8IK0 - chains D and G of the 8 polymer chains in the assembly; structure by electron microscopy, 3.30 A resolution.

[Chain D (and G)]
Protein: Stimulator of interferon genes protein, Immune protein Tsi3
Source organism: Gallus gallus
Notes: chain G of this document is another copy of the same molecule, construct and numbering; everything in this record applies to it too
Reference sequence: chimeric construct of E1C7U0, Q9HYC4: residues 1-342 from E1C7U0 (STING_CHICK) positions 1-342 (same numbers); residues 357-480 from Q9HYC4 positions 22-145 (UniProt number = residue number - 335)
Chain sequence (490 residues; numbered 1 to 490; the number before each row is that of its first residue):
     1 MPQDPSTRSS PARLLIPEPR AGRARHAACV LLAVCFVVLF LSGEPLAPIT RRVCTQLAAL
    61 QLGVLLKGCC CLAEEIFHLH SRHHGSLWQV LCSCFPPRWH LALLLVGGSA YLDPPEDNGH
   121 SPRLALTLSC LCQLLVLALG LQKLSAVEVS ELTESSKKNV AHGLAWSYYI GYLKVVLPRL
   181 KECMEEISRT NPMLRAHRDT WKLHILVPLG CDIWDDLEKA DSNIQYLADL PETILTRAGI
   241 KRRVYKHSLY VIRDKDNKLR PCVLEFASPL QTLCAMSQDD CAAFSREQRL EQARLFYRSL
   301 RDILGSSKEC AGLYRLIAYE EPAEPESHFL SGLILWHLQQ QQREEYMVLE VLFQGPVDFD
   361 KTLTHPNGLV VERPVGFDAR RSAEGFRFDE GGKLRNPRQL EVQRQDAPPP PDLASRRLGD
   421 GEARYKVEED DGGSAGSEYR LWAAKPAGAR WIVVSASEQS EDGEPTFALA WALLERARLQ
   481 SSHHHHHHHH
Not modelled in the structure: 1-9, 43-45, 85-86, 114-122, 343-490 (chain G: 1-8, 43-45, 85-86, 114-122, 343-490)
Sequence notes: conflict T50 (Ile in E1C7U0), R52 (Ser in E1C7U0), H100 (Tyr in E1C7U0), I187 (Leu in E1C7U0); linker (343-356); expression tag (481-490)
UniProt features mapped onto this chain:
  - binding site (2',3'-cGAMP): S167 to Y172, R243 to K246, S268
  - binding site (3',3'-c-di-GMP): S167, Y172, R243 to K246, S268
  - binding site (Ca(2+)): E461

[Interface between chain D and chain G]
Residue-residue contacts - 139 pairs, chain D then chain G:
  S10(D) with L333(G); W336(G)
  P11(D) with L333(G); W336(G)
  A12(D) with F329(G), hydrophobic
  L14(D) with L209(G), hydrophobic; Y297(G); A318(G)
  L15(D) with R294(G), hydrogen bond (backbone-side chain)
  I16(D) with S81(G); Y297(G), hydrophobic; R298(G)
  P17(D) with S81(G); R82(G); R298(G), hydrogen bond (backbone-side chain)
  E18(D) with H78(G), hydrogen bond (backbone-side chain); R82(G)
  P19(D) with H78(G); R298(G)
  R20(D) with E75(G), salt bridge; R82(G)
  R23(D) with F77(G)
  A24(D) with C70(G), hydrogen bond (backbone-side chain)
  R25(D) with A138(G), hydrogen bond (side chain-backbone)
  A27(D) with C70(G), hydrophobic
  A28(D) with L137(G), hydrophobic; A138(G), hydrophobic
  L31(D) with L134(G), hydrophobic
  L32(D) with L134(G), hydrophobic
  C35(D) with L131(G), hydrophobic; L134(G), hydrophobic
  L39(D) with L131(G), hydrophobic
  V53(D) with L128(G), hydrophobic; C132(G), hydrogen bond (backbone-side chain)
  L57(D) with C132(G), hydrophobic; L135(G), hydrophobic
  C70(D) with A24(G)
  E74(D) with R23(G); A24(G)
  F77(D) with R23(G)
  H78(D) with E18(G); P19(G); R20(G); A21(G)
  S81(D) with L15(G); I16(G); P17(G)
  R82(D) with P17(G), hydrogen bond (side chain-backbone); E18(G), hydrogen bond (side chain-backbone); P19(G); R20(G); E154(G), salt bridge
  S93(D) with S145(G); A146(G); V147(G)
  F95(D) with S145(G)
  P96(D) with K143(G); S145(G)
  P97(D) with K143(G)
  R98(D) with K143(G)
  L101(D) with L141(G), hydrophobic
  L134(D) with A28(G); L31(G); L32(G)
  L135(D) with L32(G), hydrophobic
  L137(D) with A28(G), hydrophobic
  A138(D) with R25(G), hydrogen bond (backbone-side chain)
  L141(D) with L101(G), hydrophobic
  K143(D) with P96(G); P97(G); R98(G)
  S145(D) with S93(G); C94(G); P96(G)
  A146(D) with S93(G), hydrogen bond (backbone-backbone)
  V147(D) with C71(G), hydrophobic; E75(G); S93(G)
  E148(D) with C71(G)
  T153(D) with H162(G)
  E154(D) with R82(G), salt bridge; R298(G), salt bridge
  S156(D) with H162(G)
  K157(D) with H162(G); W166(G)
  N159(D) with T153(G); N159(G)
  V160(D) with G163(G); W166(G)
  H162(D) with S156(G); K157(G), hydrogen bond (side chain-backbone); V160(G)
  G163(D) with V160(G); G163(G)
  W166(D) with V160(G); M276(G), hydrophobic; A282(G), hydrophobic
  S167(D) with L164(G)
  I170(D) with A275(G), hydrophobic; D279(G)
  Y172(D) with G239(G)
  K174(D) with D279(G), salt bridge
  L209(D) with L14(G), hydrophobic
  Y226(D) with R237(G), hydrogen bond
  D229(D) with R237(G), salt bridge
  R237(D) with D215(G)
  I240(D) with P231(G), hydrophobic; E232(G)
  R242(D) with E232(G); T233(G); I234(G), hydrogen bond (backbone-backbone)
  R243(D) with I234(G)
  V244(D) with I234(G), hydrogen bond (backbone-backbone); L235(G); T236(G), hydrogen bond (backbone-backbone)
  Y245(D) with T236(G)
  K246(D) with L235(G); T236(G), hydrogen bond (backbone-backbone); R237(G); A238(G), hydrogen bond (backbone-backbone)
  S248(D) with A238(G)
  E265(D) with A238(G); G239(G), hydrogen bond (side chain-backbone)
  S268(D) with G239(G), hydrogen bond (side chain-backbone)
  M276(D) with W166(G), hydrophobic
  C281(D) with S306(G)
  A282(D) with W166(G), hydrophobic
  Y297(D) with I16(G), hydrophobic
  R298(D) with I16(G); P17(G), hydrogen bond (side chain-backbone); P19(G); E154(G), salt bridge
  R301(D) with I16(G); E18(G), salt bridge
  A318(D) with L14(G)
  E320(D) with R13(G)
  L333(D) with A12(G), hydrophobic
  W336(D) with S9(G), hydrogen bond (side chain-backbone); P11(G)
Interface residues without a listed pair, chain D (96 interface residues in all): Q56, L60, A73, H80, C94, L128, L131, L164, K241, T272, A275, D279, L295, S306, Y319, F329, G332
Interface residues without a listed pair, chain G (95 interface residues in all): S10, A27, C35, V53, E74, F95, T127, Q133, V136, L139, G140, K158, S167, Y169, I170, C281, R301, Y319, G332

[In short]
96 residues of chain D face 95 of chain G across their interface, with 21 hydrogen bonds and 8 salt bridges.
Polar pairs include R20(D)-E75(G), R82(D)-E154(G) and E154(D)-R298(G).
Chain D and chain G are both Stimulator of interferon genes protein, Immune protein Tsi3 (Gallus gallus); the
structure, Cryo-EM structure of Stimulator of interferon genes, was determined by electron microscopy,
deposited together with 8IK3.
